Entry 5MZ2 (X-ray diffraction, 1.90 A resolution); this record covers chains H and G of the 16 polymer chains in the assembly.

[Chain H (and G)]
Molecule: Rubisco large subunit
Source organism: Thalassiosira antarctica var. borealis
Notes: chain G of this document is another copy of the same molecule, construct and numbering; everything in this record applies to it too
Amino-acid sequence (490 residues; each row starts with the number of its first residue):
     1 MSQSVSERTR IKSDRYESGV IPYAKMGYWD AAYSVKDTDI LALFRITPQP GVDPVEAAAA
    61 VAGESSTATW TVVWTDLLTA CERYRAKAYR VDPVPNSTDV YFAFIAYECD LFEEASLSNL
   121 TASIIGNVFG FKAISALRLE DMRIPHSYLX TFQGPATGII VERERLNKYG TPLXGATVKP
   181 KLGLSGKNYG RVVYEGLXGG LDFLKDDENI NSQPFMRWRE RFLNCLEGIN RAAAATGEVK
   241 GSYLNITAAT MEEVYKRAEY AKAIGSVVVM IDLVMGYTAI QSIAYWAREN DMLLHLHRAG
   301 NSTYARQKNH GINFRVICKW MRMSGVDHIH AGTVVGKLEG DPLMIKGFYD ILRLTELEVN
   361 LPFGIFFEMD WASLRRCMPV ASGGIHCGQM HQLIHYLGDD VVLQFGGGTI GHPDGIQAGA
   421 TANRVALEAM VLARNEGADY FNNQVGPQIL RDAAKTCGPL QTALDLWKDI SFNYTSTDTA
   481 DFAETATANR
Disordered / not traced: 1-3, 485-490 (chain G: 1-2, 484-490)
Modified positions: Pro-48, Pro-155 (4-hydroxyproline; HYP); Cys-109 (S-hydroxycysteine; CSO); LYO (4-hydroxy-lysine) at position 150, HLU (beta-hydroxyleucine) at position 174, LYO (4-hydroxy-lysine) at position 198; Lys-205 (lysine nz-carboxylic acid; KCX); Lys-346 (N-trimethyllysine; M3L)
Ion coordination: Mg2+: Lys-205, Asp-207, Glu-208 (together with 2-carboxyarabinitol-1,5-diphosphate)
Ligand contacts:
  - 2-carboxyarabinitol-1,5-diphosphate (CAP), molecule 1: Glu-64, Thr-69, Trp-70, Asn-127
  - 2-carboxyarabinitol-1,5-diphosphate (CAP), molecule 2: Thr-177, Lys-179, Lys-181, Lys-205, Asp-207, Glu-208, His-297, Arg-298, His-330, Lys-337, Leu-338, Ser-382, Gly-383, Gly-384, Gln-404, Phe-405, Gly-406, Gly-407
Reported in the primary citation:
  - post-translational modification sites: Pro-48, Cys-109, Pro-155, Lys-205, Lys-346, Cys-457

[Chain H / chain G interface]
Residue-residue contacts (257; chain H residue first):
  Ser-6(H) / Asp-414(G)
  Glu-7(H) / Asp-414(G)
  Arg-10(H) / Pro-413(G)
  Arg-10(H) / Asp-414(G)  salt bridge
  Arg-10(H) / Thr-462(G)
  Ser-18(H) / Gly-411(G)  hydrogen bond (side chain-backbone)
  Ser-18(H) / His-412(G)
  Ser-18(H) / Pro-413(G)
  Ser-18(H) / Leu-466(G)
  Gly-19(H) / Leu-466(G)
  Val-20(H) / Ile-470(G)  hydrophobic
  Gln-49(H) / Tyr-474(G)
  Gln-49(H) / Thr-475(G)  hydrogen bond (side chain-backbone)
  Val-52(H) / Tyr-474(G)  hydrophobic
  Glu-64(H) / Lys-181(G)
  Glu-64(H) / Lys-337(G)  salt bridge
  Ser-66(H) / Lys-181(G)
  Ser-66(H) / Leu-182(G)
  Ser-66(H) / Asn-209(G)
  Thr-67(H) / Pro-180(G)
  Thr-67(H) / Lys-181(G)  hydrogen bond (backbone-backbone)
  Thr-67(H) / Leu-182(G)
  Ala-68(H) / Lys-181(G)
  Thr-69(H) / Lys-337(G)  hydrogen bond
  Thr-69(H) / Gly-407(G)
  Trp-70(H) / Gly-384(G)
  Trp-70(H) / Ile-385(G)
  Trp-70(H) / His-386(G)
  Trp-70(H) / Gly-407(G)
  Trp-70(H) / Gly-408(G)
  Trp-70(H) / Trp-467(G)
  Trp-70(H) / Ile-470(G)  hydrophobic
  Thr-71(H) / Gly-407(G)
  Thr-71(H) / Trp-467(G)  hydrogen bond
  Val-72(H) / Gly-411(G)
  Val-73(H) / Ile-410(G)  hydrophobic
  Val-73(H) / Gly-411(G)
  Trp-74(H) / Ile-410(G)
  Trp-74(H) / Ile-416(G)  hydrophobic
  Thr-75(H) / Lys-179(G)  hydrogen bond (side chain-backbone)
  Thr-75(H) / Pro-180(G)
  Thr-75(H) / Leu-184(G)
  Thr-75(H) / Ile-410(G)
  Asp-76(H) / Pro-180(G)
  Leu-78(H) / Asn-188(G)
  Thr-79(H) / Gly-183(G)
  Thr-79(H) / Leu-184(G)
  Tyr-84(H) / Gly-183(G)
  Tyr-84(H) / Phe-215(G)
  Asp-110(H) / Pro-214(G)
  Asp-110(H) / Phe-215(G)
  Leu-111(H) / Leu-182(G)  hydrophobic
  Leu-111(H) / Gln-213(G)  hydrogen bond (backbone-side chain)
  Phe-112(H) / Gln-213(G)
  Glu-113(H) / Asn-211(G)
  Glu-113(H) / Ser-212(G)  hydrogen bond (side chain-backbone)
  Glu-113(H) / Gln-213(G)
  Glu-113(H) / Arg-257(G)  salt bridge
  Glu-114(H) / Pro-214(G)
  Glu-114(H) / Arg-217(G)  salt bridge
  Ala-115(H) / Ala-249(G)
  Ser-116(H) / Ala-249(G)
  Ser-118(H) / Thr-247(G)
  Ser-118(H) / Ala-248(G)
  Ser-118(H) / Val-274(G)
  Ser-118(H) / Met-275(G)
  Asn-119(H) / Asn-209(G)  hydrogen bond (side chain-backbone)
  Asn-119(H) / Asn-211(G)  hydrogen bond
  Asn-119(H) / Gln-213(G)
  Thr-121(H) / Val-274(G)
  Ala-122(H) / Glu-208(G)
  Ala-122(H) / Asn-209(G)
  Ala-122(H) / Asp-272(G)
  Ser-123(H) / Asn-209(G)  hydrogen bond
  Ile-125(H) / Gly-300(G)  hydrogen bond (backbone-backbone)
  Gly-126(H) / Ala-299(G)
  Gly-126(H) / Gly-300(G)  hydrogen bond (backbone-backbone)
  Asn-127(H) / Lys-181(G)
  Asn-127(H) / Glu-208(G)  hydrogen bond
  Asn-127(H) / His-297(G)  hydrogen bond
  Asn-127(H) / Leu-338(G)
  Phe-129(H) / Ser-302(G)
  Phe-129(H) / Thr-303(G)
  Phe-129(H) / Arg-306(G)  hydrogen bond (backbone-side chain)
  Gly-130(H) / Ser-302(G)
  Gly-130(H) / Arg-306(G)
  Gly-130(H) / Leu-338(G)
  Gly-130(H) / Glu-339(G)  hydrogen bond (backbone-backbone)
  Phe-131(H) / Arg-306(G)  hydrogen bond (backbone-side chain)
  Phe-131(H) / Lys-337(G)
  Lys-132(H) / Arg-306(G)
  Lys-132(H) / Val-334(G)  hydrogen bond (side chain-backbone)
  Lys-132(H) / Val-335(G)
  Lys-132(H) / Gly-336(G)  hydrogen bond (side chain-backbone)
  Lys-132(H) / Lys-337(G)  hydrogen bond (backbone-backbone)
  Lys-132(H) / Leu-338(G)
  Lys-132(H) / Glu-339(G)
  Lys-132(H) / Phe-472(G)  hydrogen bond (side chain-backbone)
  Lys-132(H) / Tyr-474(G)
  Ala-133(H) / Tyr-474(G)
  Ile-134(H) / Arg-306(G)  hydrogen bond (backbone-side chain)
  Ser-135(H) / Gln-307(G)  hydrogen bond (backbone-side chain)
  Ser-135(H) / Thr-477(G)
  Ala-136(H) / Gln-307(G)
  Lys-179(H) / Thr-69(G)
  Lys-179(H) / Thr-75(G)  hydrogen bond (backbone-side chain)
  Pro-180(H) / Thr-67(G)
  Pro-180(H) / Thr-75(G)
  Pro-180(H) / Asp-76(G)
  Lys-181(H) / Glu-64(G)
  Lys-181(H) / Ser-66(G)
  Lys-181(H) / Thr-67(G)  hydrogen bond (backbone-backbone)
  Lys-181(H) / Ala-68(G)
  Lys-181(H) / Asn-127(G)
  Leu-182(H) / Ser-66(G)
  Leu-182(H) / Thr-67(G)
  Leu-182(H) / Leu-111(G)  hydrophobic
  Gly-183(H) / Thr-79(G)
  Gly-183(H) / Tyr-84(G)
  Leu-184(H) / Thr-75(G)
  Leu-184(H) / Thr-79(G)
  Asn-188(H) / Leu-78(G)
  Glu-208(H) / Ala-122(G)
  Glu-208(H) / Asn-127(G)  hydrogen bond
  Asn-209(H) / Ser-66(G)
  Asn-209(H) / Asn-119(G)  hydrogen bond (backbone-side chain)
  Asn-209(H) / Ala-122(G)
  Asn-209(H) / Ser-123(G)  hydrogen bond
  Asn-211(H) / Glu-113(G)
  Asn-211(H) / Asn-119(G)  hydrogen bond
  Ser-212(H) / Glu-113(G)  hydrogen bond (backbone-side chain)
  Gln-213(H) / Leu-111(G)  hydrogen bond (side chain-backbone)
  Gln-213(H) / Phe-112(G)
  Gln-213(H) / Glu-113(G)
  Gln-213(H) / Asn-119(G)
  Pro-214(H) / Asp-110(G)
  Pro-214(H) / Glu-114(G)
  Phe-215(H) / Tyr-84(G)
  Phe-215(H) / Asp-110(G)
  Arg-217(H) / Glu-114(G)  salt bridge
  Thr-247(H) / Ser-118(G)
  Ala-248(H) / Ser-118(G)
  Ala-248(H) / Thr-278(G)  hydrogen bond (backbone-side chain)
  Ala-249(H) / Ala-115(G)
  Ala-249(H) / Ser-116(G)
  Ala-249(H) / Thr-278(G)
  Ala-249(H) / Gln-281(G)
  Thr-250(H) / Thr-278(G)
  Thr-250(H) / Ser-282(G)
  Thr-250(H) / Tyr-285(G)
  Met-251(H) / Met-251(G)  hydrophobic
  Met-251(H) / Thr-278(G)
  Met-251(H) / Ser-282(G)  hydrogen bond (backbone-side chain)
  Glu-252(H) / Tyr-255(G)  hydrogen bond
  Glu-252(H) / Ser-282(G)
  Tyr-255(H) / Glu-252(G)  hydrogen bond
  Arg-257(H) / Glu-113(G)  salt bridge
  Asp-272(H) / Ala-122(G)
  Val-274(H) / Ser-118(G)
  Val-274(H) / Thr-121(G)
  Val-274(H) / Tyr-277(G)
  Met-275(H) / Ser-118(G)
  Met-275(H) / Gly-276(G)
  Met-275(H) / Tyr-277(G)  hydrogen bond (backbone-backbone)
  Met-275(H) / Thr-278(G)  hydrogen bond (backbone-backbone)
  Gly-276(H) / Met-275(G)
  Gly-276(H) / Gly-276(G)
  Tyr-277(H) / Val-274(G)
  Tyr-277(H) / Met-275(G)  hydrogen bond (backbone-backbone)
  Thr-278(H) / Ala-248(G)  hydrogen bond (side chain-backbone)
  Thr-278(H) / Ala-249(G)
  Thr-278(H) / Thr-250(G)
  Thr-278(H) / Met-251(G)
  Thr-278(H) / Met-275(G)  hydrogen bond (backbone-backbone)
  Thr-278(H) / Ala-279(G)
  Ala-279(H) / Thr-278(G)
  Gln-281(H) / Ala-249(G)
  Ser-282(H) / Thr-250(G)
  Ser-282(H) / Met-251(G)  hydrogen bond (side chain-backbone)
  Ser-282(H) / Glu-252(G)
  Tyr-285(H) / Thr-250(G)
  His-297(H) / Asn-127(G)  hydrogen bond
  Ala-299(H) / Gly-126(G)
  Gly-300(H) / Ile-125(G)  hydrogen bond (backbone-backbone)
  Gly-300(H) / Gly-126(G)  hydrogen bond (backbone-backbone)
  Ser-302(H) / Phe-129(G)
  Ser-302(H) / Gly-130(G)
  Ser-302(H) / His-310(G)  hydrogen bond (backbone-side chain)
  Thr-303(H) / Ile-125(G)
  Thr-303(H) / Phe-129(G)
  Thr-303(H) / Tyr-304(G)
  Thr-303(H) / His-310(G)
  Thr-303(H) / Gly-311(G)
  Thr-303(H) / Ile-312(G)
  Tyr-304(H) / Thr-303(G)
  Arg-306(H) / Phe-129(G)  hydrogen bond (side chain-backbone)
  Arg-306(H) / Gly-130(G)
  Arg-306(H) / Phe-131(G)  hydrogen bond (side chain-backbone)
  Arg-306(H) / Lys-132(G)
  Arg-306(H) / Ile-134(G)  hydrogen bond (side chain-backbone)
  Arg-306(H) / His-310(G)
  Gln-307(H) / Ser-135(G)  hydrogen bond (side chain-backbone)
  Gln-307(H) / Ala-136(G)
  Gln-307(H) / Asn-309(G)
  Gln-307(H) / His-310(G)  hydrogen bond
  His-310(H) / Ser-302(G)  hydrogen bond (side chain-backbone)
  His-310(H) / Thr-303(G)
  His-310(H) / Arg-306(G)
  His-310(H) / Gln-307(G)  hydrogen bond
  Gly-311(H) / Thr-303(G)
  Ile-312(H) / Thr-303(G)
  Val-334(H) / Lys-132(G)  hydrogen bond (backbone-side chain)
  Val-335(H) / Lys-132(G)
  Gly-336(H) / Lys-132(G)  hydrogen bond (backbone-side chain)
  Lys-337(H) / Glu-64(G)  salt bridge
  Lys-337(H) / Thr-69(G)  hydrogen bond
  Lys-337(H) / Phe-131(G)
  Lys-337(H) / Lys-132(G)  hydrogen bond (backbone-backbone)
  Leu-338(H) / Asn-127(G)
  Leu-338(H) / Gly-130(G)
  Leu-338(H) / Phe-131(G)  hydrophobic
  Leu-338(H) / Lys-132(G)
  Glu-339(H) / Gly-130(G)  hydrogen bond (backbone-backbone)
  Glu-339(H) / Lys-132(G)
  Gly-384(H) / Trp-70(G)
  Ile-385(H) / Trp-70(G)
  His-386(H) / Trp-70(G)
  Gly-407(H) / Thr-69(G)
  Gly-407(H) / Trp-70(G)
  Gly-407(H) / Thr-71(G)
  Gly-408(H) / Trp-70(G)
  Ile-410(H) / Trp-74(G)
  Ile-410(H) / Thr-75(G)
  Gly-411(H) / Ser-18(G)  hydrogen bond (backbone-side chain)
  Gly-411(H) / Val-72(G)
  Gly-411(H) / Val-73(G)
  His-412(H) / Ser-18(G)
  Pro-413(H) / Arg-10(G)
  Pro-413(H) / Ser-18(G)
  Asp-414(H) / Ser-6(G)  hydrogen bond (backbone-side chain)
  Asp-414(H) / Glu-7(G)
  Asp-414(H) / Arg-10(G)  salt bridge
  Ile-416(H) / Trp-74(G)  hydrophobic
  Thr-462(H) / Arg-10(G)
  Leu-466(H) / Ser-18(G)
  Leu-466(H) / Gly-19(G)
  Trp-467(H) / Trp-70(G)
  Trp-467(H) / Thr-71(G)  hydrogen bond
  Ile-470(H) / Val-20(G)  hydrophobic
  Ile-470(H) / Trp-70(G)  hydrophobic
  Phe-472(H) / Lys-132(G)  hydrogen bond (backbone-side chain)
  Tyr-474(H) / Gln-49(G)
  Tyr-474(H) / Val-52(G)  hydrophobic
  Tyr-474(H) / Lys-132(G)
  Tyr-474(H) / Ala-133(G)
  Thr-475(H) / Gln-49(G)  hydrogen bond (backbone-side chain)
  Thr-477(H) / Ser-135(G)
Interface residues without a listed pair, chain H (122 interface residues in all): Gly-63, Ser-65, Val-192, Val-254, Arg-298, Asn-309, Gly-340
Interface residues without a listed pair, chain G (122 interface residues in all): Gly-63, Ser-65, Val-192, Val-254, Arg-298, Gly-340

[Overview]
Chain H and chain G each contribute 122 residues to their interface; the contacts include 63 hydrogen bonds
and 8 salt bridges. Polar pairs include Arg-10(H)/Asp-414(G), Glu-64(H)/Lys-337(G) and Glu-113(H)/Arg-257(G).
Bound to chain H: 2-carboxyarabinitol-1,5-diphosphate. Lys-205(H), Asp-207(H) and Glu-208(H) form the Mg2+
site. From the paper: modification sites Pro-48(H), Cys-109(H) and Pro-155(H) among others.
Both chains are Rubisco large subunit (Thalassiosira antarctica var. borealis). Entry 5MZ2 (Rubisco from
Thalassiosira antarctica) was determined by X-ray diffraction (same publication as 5OYA, 6FTL and 5N9Z).
